PDB entry 5FHS | X-ray diffraction, 2.70 A resolution | chains H and I of the 28 polymer chains in the assembly

[Chain H]
Name: Proteasome subunit beta type-2
Organism: Saccharomyces cerevisiae (strain ATCC 204508 / S288c)
Notes: EC 3.4.25.1
UniProtKB: P25043 (PSB2_YEAST); residues 1-232 here correspond to UniProt positions 30-261 (UniProt number = residue number + 29)
Chain sequence (232 residues; row label = number of the first residue in the row):
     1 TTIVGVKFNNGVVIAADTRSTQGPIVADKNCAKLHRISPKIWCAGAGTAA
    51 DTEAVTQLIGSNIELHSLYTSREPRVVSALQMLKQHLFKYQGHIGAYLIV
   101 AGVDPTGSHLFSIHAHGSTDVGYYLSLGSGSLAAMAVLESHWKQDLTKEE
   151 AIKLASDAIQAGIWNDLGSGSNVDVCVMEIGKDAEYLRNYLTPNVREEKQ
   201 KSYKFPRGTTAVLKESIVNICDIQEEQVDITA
Unresolved in the structure: 223-232
Covalently attached groups: CARFILZOMIB, bound form (3BV) linked to Thr-1
Small-molecule neighbours:
  - CARFILZOMIB, bound form (3BV; N-{(2S)-2-[(morpholin-4-ylacetyl)amino]-4-phenylbutanoyl}-L-leucyl-N-[(2R,3S,4S)-1,3-dihydroxy-2,6-dimethylheptan-4-yl]-L-phenylalaninamide), molecule 1: Arg-19, Ser-20, Thr-21, Gln-22, Ala-27, Cys-31, Lys-33, Gly-45, Ala-46, Gly-47, Thr-48, Ala-49, Thr-52, Ser-129, Gly-168
  - CARFILZOMIB, bound form (3BV), molecule 2: His-114, His-116, Ser-118, Asp-120
UniProt features mapped onto this chain:
  - active site: Thr-1 (Nucleophile)
What the authors report for this chain:
  - catalytic residues: Thr-1

[Chain I]
Name: Proteasome subunit beta type-3
Organism: Saccharomyces cerevisiae (strain ATCC 204508 / S288c)
Notes: EC 3.4.25.1
UniProtKB: P25451 (PSB3_YEAST); residues 0-204 here correspond to UniProt positions 1-205 (UniProt number = residue number + 1)
Chain sequence (205 residues; each row starts with the number of its first residue; numbering starts at 0):
     0 MSDPSSINGGIVVAMTGKDCVAIACDLRLGSQSLGVSNKFEKIFHYGHVF
    50 LGITGLATDVTTLNEMFRYKTNLYKLKEERAIEPETFTQLVSSSLYERRF
   100 GPYFVGPVVAGINSKSGKPFIAGFDLIGCIDEAKDFIVSGTASDQLFGMC
   150 ESLYEPNLEPEDLFETISQALLNAADRDALSGWGAVVYIIKKDEVVKRYL
   200 KMRQD
Unresolved in the structure: 0
Metal / ion sites: Mg2+ site 1: Asp-177, Ser-180; Mg2+ site 2: Asp-204 (shared with 3 residues of chain Y)
Small-molecule neighbours: CARFILZOMIB, bound form (3BV; N-{(2S)-2-[(morpholin-4-ylacetyl)amino]-4-phenylbutanoyl}-L-leucyl-N-[(2R,3S,4S)-1,3-dihydroxy-2,6-dimethylheptan-4-yl]-L-phenylalaninamide): Ser-4, Arg-98, Asp-124, Leu-125, Ile-126, Cys-128
UniProt features mapped onto this chain:
  - modified residue: Ser-30 (Phosphoserine)
  - cross-link: Lys-69 (Glycyl lysine isopeptide (Lys-Gly) (interchain with G-Cter in ubiquitin))

[Interface between chain H and chain I]
Residue-residue contacts - 56 pairs, chain H then chain I:
  Ile-25(H) with Asp-143(I); Phe-146(I), hydrophobic
  Val-26(H) with Phe-146(I)
  Ala-27(H) with Asp-130(I); Phe-146(I), hydrophobic
  Asp-28(H) with Asp-130(I); Glu-131(I)
  Lys-29(H) with Glu-150(I), salt bridge
  Ala-49(H) with Cys-128(I), hydrophobic
  Ala-50(H) with Tyr-95(I); Ile-126(I), hydrophobic; Cys-128(I), hydrophobic
  Asp-51(H) with Tyr-95(I), hydrogen bond; Arg-98(I), salt bridge
  Ala-54(H) with Tyr-95(I)
  Tyr-90(H) with Phe-99(I), hydrophobic
  His-93(H) with Arg-98(I), hydrogen bond (backbone-side chain); Phe-99(I)
  Arg-196(H) with Glu-150(I), hydrogen bond (side chain-backbone)
  Lys-199(H) with Glu-150(I); Ser-151(I); Tyr-153(I), hydrogen bond (side chain-backbone)
  Ser-202(H) with Glu-154(I), hydrogen bond
  Tyr-203(H) with Ser-151(I); Leu-152(I), hydrophobic
  Lys-204(H) with Glu-154(I)
  Phe-205(H) with Leu-152(I), hydrophobic; Gln-168(I)
  Arg-207(H) with Glu-160(I); Asp-161(I), salt bridge
  Gly-208(H) with Glu-164(I), hydrogen bond (backbone-side chain)
  Thr-209(H) with Glu-164(I)
  Thr-210(H) with Glu-164(I), hydrogen bond; Ser-167(I); Gln-168(I), hydrogen bond; Leu-199(I)
  Ala-211(H) with Leu-199(I); Lys-200(I), hydrogen bond (backbone-backbone)
  Val-212(H) with Phe-163(I), hydrophobic; Tyr-198(I)
  Leu-213(H) with Tyr-198(I), hydrogen bond (backbone-backbone); Leu-199(I); Lys-200(I)
  Lys-214(H) with Arg-197(I); Tyr-198(I), hydrogen bond (backbone-backbone)
  Glu-215(H) with Lys-196(I); Arg-197(I), salt bridge
  Ser-216(H) with Val-195(I); Lys-196(I), hydrogen bond (backbone-backbone)
  Ile-217(H) with Val-194(I)
  Val-218(H) with Val-194(I), hydrogen bond (backbone-backbone); Lys-196(I)
  Asn-219(H) with His-44(I)
  Ile-220(H) with Gly-46(I); Val-194(I), hydrophobic
  Asp-222(H) with Lys-74(I), salt bridge
Also at the interface, not in a pair above, chain H (36 interface residues in all): Thr-48, Gln-57, Ile-94, Pro-206
Also at the interface, not in a pair above, chain I (36 interface residues in all): Phe-49, Gln-88, Asp-124, Leu-171, Tyr-187, Glu-193

[Summary]
Chain H and chain I each contribute 36 residues to their interface, with 13 hydrogen bonds and 5 salt bridges.
Polar contacts include Lys-29(H)/Glu-150(I), Asp-51(H)/Arg-98(I) and Arg-207(H)/Asp-161(I). Bound to chain H:
CARFILZOMIB, bound form. Chain I binds CARFILZOMIB, bound form. CARFILZOMIB, bound form is covalently linked
to Thr-1(H). From the paper: the catalytic residue Thr-1(H).
Here chain H is Proteasome subunit beta type-2 and chain I is Proteasome subunit beta type-3, both from
Saccharomyces cerevisiae (strain ATCC 204508 / S288c). Entry 5FHS (Yeast 20S proteasome beta5-K33A mutant
(propeptide expressed in trans) in complex with Carfilzomib) was determined by X-ray diffraction (same
publication as 5CZ4, 5CZ5, 5CZ6, 5CZ7, 5CZ8, 5CZ9 and 16 further entries).
